1HH9 - chains A and B of the 3 polymer chains in the assembly; structure by X-ray diffraction, 2.70 A resolution.

Chain A:
Name: IGG2A kappa antibody CB41 (light chain)
Organism: Mus musculus
Notes: antibody fragment or engineered binder
Amino-acid sequence (214 residues; row label = number of the first residue in the row):
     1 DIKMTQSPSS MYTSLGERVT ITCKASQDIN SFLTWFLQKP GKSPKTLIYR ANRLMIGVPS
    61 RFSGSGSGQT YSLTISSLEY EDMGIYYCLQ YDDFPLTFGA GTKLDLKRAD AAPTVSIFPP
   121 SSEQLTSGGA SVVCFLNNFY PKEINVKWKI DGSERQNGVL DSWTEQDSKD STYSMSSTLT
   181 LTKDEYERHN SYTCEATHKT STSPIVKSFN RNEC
Cystine bridges: Cys23-Cys88, Cys134-Cys194

Chain B:
Name: IGG2A kappa antibody CB41 (heavy chain)
Organism: Mus musculus
Notes: antibody fragment or engineered binder
Amino-acid sequence (213 residues; each row starts with the number of its first residue):
     1 QDQLQQSGAE LVRPGASVKL SCKALGYIFT DYEIHWVKQT PVHGLEWIGG IHPGSSGTAY
    61 NQKFKGKATL TADKSSTTAF MELSSLTSED SAVYYCTRKD YWGQGTLVTV SAAKTTAPSV
   121 YPLVPVCGGT TGSSVTLGCL VKGYFPEPVT LTWNSGSLSS GVHTFPALLQ SGLYTLSSSV
   181 TVTSNTWPSQ TITCNVAHPA SSTKVDKKIE PRV
Cystine bridges: Cys22-Cys96, Cys139-Cys194

Interface between chain A and chain B:
Disulfides between the chains: Cys214(A)-Cys127(B)
Pairs across the interface (65; chain A residue first):
  Thr34(A) - Lys99(B)
  Gln38(A) - Gln39(B)  hydrogen bond
  Gln38(A) - Tyr95(B)  hydrogen bond
  Lys42(A) - Tyr95(B)
  Ser43(A) - Tyr95(B)
  Ser43(A) - Gly103(B)  hydrogen bond (side chain-backbone)
  Ser43(A) - Gln104(B)
  Pro44(A) - Tyr95(B)
  Pro44(A) - Trp102(B)
  Thr46(A) - Lys99(B)
  Thr46(A) - Asp100(B)  hydrogen bond (side chain-backbone)
  Thr46(A) - Trp102(B)
  Met55(A) - Asp100(B)
  Met55(A) - Tyr101(B)  hydrophobic
  Tyr87(A) - Leu45(B)  hydrophobic
  Tyr91(A) - Lys99(B)
  Phe94(A) - Glu33(B)
  Phe94(A) - His35(B)
  Phe94(A) - Trp47(B)  hydrophobic
  Phe94(A) - Ala59(B)  hydrophobic
  Pro95(A) - Trp47(B)  hydrophobic
  Leu96(A) - His35(B)
  Leu96(A) - Trp47(B)
  Phe98(A) - Val37(B)  hydrophobic
  Phe98(A) - Leu45(B)  hydrophobic
  Phe98(A) - Trp102(B)  hydrophobic
  Ser116(A) - Thr136(B)
  Phe118(A) - Leu123(B)  hydrophobic
  Phe118(A) - Val124(B)
  Phe118(A) - Thr136(B)
  Phe118(A) - Leu137(B)
  Phe118(A) - Gly138(B)
  Pro119(A) - Arg212(B)  hydrogen bond (backbone-side chain)
  Pro120(A) - Arg212(B)  hydrogen bond (backbone-side chain)
  Ser121(A) - Tyr121(B)
  Ser121(A) - Pro122(B)
  Glu123(A) - Val120(B)
  Glu123(A) - Tyr121(B)
  Glu123(A) - Pro122(B)
  Glu123(A) - Lys207(B)
  Gln124(A) - Tyr121(B)
  Gln124(A) - Lys142(B)
  Ser131(A) - Leu140(B)
  Phe135(A) - Phe165(B)  hydrophobic
  Phe135(A) - Ser178(B)
  Phe135(A) - Ser179(B)
  Asn137(A) - His163(B)
  Asn137(A) - Phe165(B)
  Asn137(A) - Ser179(B)  hydrogen bond
  Asn138(A) - His163(B)  hydrogen bond
  Leu160(A) - Gln170(B)
  Asp161(A) - Leu168(B)
  Ser162(A) - Phe165(B)
  Ser162(A) - Pro166(B)  hydrogen bond (side chain-backbone)
  Ser162(A) - Leu168(B)
  Trp163(A) - Pro166(B)
  Thr164(A) - Phe165(B)
  Ser174(A) - His163(B)  hydrogen bond
  Ser174(A) - Phe165(B)
  Met175(A) - Phe165(B)
  Ser176(A) - Phe165(B)
  Ser176(A) - Ser177(B)  hydrogen bond
  Thr180(A) - Gln170(B)  hydrogen bond
  Phe209(A) - Val126(B)  hydrophobic
  Cys214(A) - Cys127(B)  disulfide
Also at the interface, not in a pair above, chain A (41 interface residues in all): Phe36, Ile56, Ile117, Ser127, Val133, Thr178
Also at the interface, not in a pair above, chain B (43 interface residues in all): Asp2, Glu46, Asn61, Pro125, Thr164, Leu169, Val213

In short:
The interface between chain A and chain B involves 41 residues on one side and 43 on the other; the contacts
include 1 disulfide bond and 12 hydrogen bonds. Polar contacts include Gln38(A)-Gln39(B), Gln38(A)-Tyr95(B)
and Ser43(A)-Gly103(B).
Here chain A is IGG2A kappa antibody CB41 (light chain) and chain B is IGG2A kappa antibody CB41 (heavy
chain), both from Mus musculus. Entry 1HH9 (Anti-P24 (HIV-1) fab fragment CB41 complexed with a peptide) was
determined by X-ray diffraction together with 1HH6 from the same study.
